PDB entry 7UXD | X-ray diffraction, 1.50 A resolution | chains A and B

Chain A:
Protein: DNA dC->dU-editing enzyme APOBEC-3G
From: Homo sapiens
Notes: EC 3.5.4.38
UniProt: Q9HC16 (ABC3G_HUMAN); numbering as in UniProt (aligned over 191-384)
Amino-acid sequence (199 residues; numbered 186 to 384; the number before each row is that of its first residue):
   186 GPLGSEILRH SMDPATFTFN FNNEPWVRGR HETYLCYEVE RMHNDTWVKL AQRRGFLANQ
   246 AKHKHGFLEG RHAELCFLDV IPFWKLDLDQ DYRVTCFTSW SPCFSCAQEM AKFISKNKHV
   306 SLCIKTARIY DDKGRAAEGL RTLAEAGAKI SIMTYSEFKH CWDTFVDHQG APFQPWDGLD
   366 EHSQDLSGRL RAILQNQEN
Disordered / not traced: 186-193, 384
Differences from the reference sequence: expression tag (186-190); engineered mutation Ala200 (Pro in Q9HC16), Lys234 (Leu in Q9HC16), Ala236 (Asn in Q9HC16), Ala243 (Cys in Q9HC16), Lys247 (Pro in Q9HC16), Lys310 (Phe in Q9HC16), Lys318 (Gln in Q9HC16), Ala321 (Cys in Q9HC16), Ala322 (Gln in Q9HC16), Ala356 (Cys in Q9HC16)
Metal / ion sites: Zn2+: His257, Cys288, Cys291 (shared with DDN_0(B) of chain B)
Curated features (UniProtKB/Swiss-Prot):
  - region (Interaction with DNA): Arg213 to Arg215, Arg313 to Asp317, Gly319, Arg320
  - active site: Glu259 (Proton donor)
  - binding site (Zn(2+)): His257, Cys288, Cys291
  - site: Asn244 (Interaction with DNA)
  - modified residue: Thr218 (Phosphothreonine)
  - cross-link ((Microbial infection) Glycyl lysine isopeptide (Lys-Gly)): Lys249 (interchain with G-Cter in ubiquitin), Lys270 (interchain with G-Cter in ubiquitin), Lys297 (interchain with G-Cter in ubiquitin), Lys301 (interchain with G-Cter in ubiquitin), Lys303 (interchain with G-Cter in ubiquitin), Lys334 (interchain with G-Cter in ubiquitin)
  - mutagenesis: Pro210 (P210A/G: Nearly abolished catalytic efficiency of cytidine deaminase activity), Arg213 (R213A: Slightly reduces enzyme activity; R213E: Reduces enzyme activity), Arg215 (R215A/E: Abolishes enzyme activity), Glu217 (E217K: Modifies the spectrum of action against mobile genetic elements; when associated with K-247), Thr218 (T218A: Loss of phosphorylation. No effect on cytidine deaminase activity or HIV-1 restriction activity ...), Cys221 (C221S: Does not decrease cytidine deaminase activity), Asn244 (N244A: Abolishes enzyme activity), Gln245 (Q245A: Nearly abolished cytidine deaminase activity), His248 (H248A: Improved catalytic efficiency of cytidine deaminase activity), His250 (H250A: Improved catalytic efficiency of cytidine deaminase activity), Arg256 (R256A: Strongly reduced cytidine deaminase activity), His257 (H257A: Decreases cytidine deaminase activity), 16 further mutagenesis entries in UniProt
What the authors report for this chain:
  - catalytic residues: Glu259
  - binding site for the 9-nt DNA strand (chain B): Asn244, Ala258, Glu259, Cys288, Tyr315
  - mutagenesis - E259A: abolished catalytic activity (citing earlier work)
  - Zn2+ coordination: His257, Cys288, Cys291

Chain B:
Molecule: 9-nt DNA strand
From: synthetic construct
Sequence (9 nucleotides; row label = number of the first residue in the row; numbers below 1 keep their minus sign (DA-5 is residue -5)):
    -5 AATCCXAAA
Modified / non-standard residues: DDN (3,4-dihydro-2'-deoxyuridine-5'-monophosphate) at position 0
Metal / ion sites: Zn2+: DDN_0 (shared with His257(A), Cys288(A), Cys291(A) of chain A)

Interface between chain A and chain B:
Contacting residue pairs (32; chain A residue first):
  Trp211(A) - DT-3(B)  stacking on the base
  Trp211(A) - DC-2(B)  sugar contact
  Val212(A) - DC-2(B)  phosphate contact
  Arg213(A) - DC-2(B)  salt bridge to the phosphate
  Arg213(A) - DC-1(B)  phosphate contact
  Gly214(A) - DC-1(B)  hydrogen bond to the phosphate
  Arg215(A) - DDN_0(B)  phosphate contact
  His216(A) - DC-1(B)  salt bridge to the phosphate
  His216(A) - DDN_0(B)  salt bridge to the phosphate
  His216(A) - DA1(B)  hydrogen bond to the sugar
  Glu217(A) - DDN_0(B)  sugar contact
  Thr218(A) - DDN_0(B)  hydrogen bond to the sugar
  Asn244(A) - DDN_0(B)  hydrogen bond to the phosphate
  Asn244(A) - DA1(B)  phosphate contact
  Ala246(A) - DA1(B)  phosphate contact
  Lys247(A) - DA1(B)  hydrogen bond to the phosphate
  Lys247(A) - DA2(B)  salt bridge to the phosphate
  His248(A) - DA2(B)  salt bridge to the phosphate
  His257(A) - DDN_0(B)  base contact
  Ala258(A) - DDN_0(B)  base contact
  Glu259(A) - DDN_0(B)  base contact
  Trp285(A) - DC-1(B)  sugar contact
  Ser286(A) - DDN_0(B)  base contact
  Pro287(A) - DDN_0(B)  base contact
  Cys288(A) - DDN_0(B)  base contact
  Cys291(A) - DDN_0(B)  base contact
  Tyr315(A) - DC-1(B)  phosphate contact
  Tyr315(A) - DDN_0(B)  hydrogen bond to the phosphate
  Asp316(A) - DC-2(B)  base contact
  Asp316(A) - DC-1(B)  hydrogen bond to the base
  Asp317(A) - DC-1(B)  hydrogen bond to the base
  Lys318(A) - DC-1(B)  hydrogen bond to the base

Summary:
Chain A and chain B form an interface of 24 and 6 residues respectively, with 9 hydrogen bonds, 5 salt bridges
and 1 aromatic stacking contact. Polar contacts include Asp316(A)-DC-1(B), Asp317(A)-DC-1(B) and
Lys318(A)-DC-1(B). The paper reports the catalytic residue Glu259(A); E259A of chain A abolishes catalytic
activity.
Chain A is DNA dC->dU-editing enzyme APOBEC-3G (Homo sapiens) and chain B is a 9-nt DNA strand (synthetic
construct); the structure, Crystal structure of APOBEC3G Catalytic domain complex with ssDNA containing
2'-deoxy Zebularine, was determined by X-ray diffraction.
